8GH9 - chains A and D of the 4 polymer chains in the assembly; structure by electron microscopy, 3.80 A resolution.

== Chain A (and D) ==
Molecule: Calcium-activated potassium channel subunit alpha-1
From: Homo sapiens
Notes: chain D of this document is another copy of the same molecule, construct and numbering; everything in this record applies to it too
UniProt: Q12791 (KCMA1_HUMAN), isoform Q12791-5; residues 2-1056 here correspond to UniProt positions 67-1121 (UniProt number = residue number + 65)
Chain sequence (1072 residues; row label = number of the first residue in the row; numbers below 1 keep their minus sign (Met-15 is residue -15)):
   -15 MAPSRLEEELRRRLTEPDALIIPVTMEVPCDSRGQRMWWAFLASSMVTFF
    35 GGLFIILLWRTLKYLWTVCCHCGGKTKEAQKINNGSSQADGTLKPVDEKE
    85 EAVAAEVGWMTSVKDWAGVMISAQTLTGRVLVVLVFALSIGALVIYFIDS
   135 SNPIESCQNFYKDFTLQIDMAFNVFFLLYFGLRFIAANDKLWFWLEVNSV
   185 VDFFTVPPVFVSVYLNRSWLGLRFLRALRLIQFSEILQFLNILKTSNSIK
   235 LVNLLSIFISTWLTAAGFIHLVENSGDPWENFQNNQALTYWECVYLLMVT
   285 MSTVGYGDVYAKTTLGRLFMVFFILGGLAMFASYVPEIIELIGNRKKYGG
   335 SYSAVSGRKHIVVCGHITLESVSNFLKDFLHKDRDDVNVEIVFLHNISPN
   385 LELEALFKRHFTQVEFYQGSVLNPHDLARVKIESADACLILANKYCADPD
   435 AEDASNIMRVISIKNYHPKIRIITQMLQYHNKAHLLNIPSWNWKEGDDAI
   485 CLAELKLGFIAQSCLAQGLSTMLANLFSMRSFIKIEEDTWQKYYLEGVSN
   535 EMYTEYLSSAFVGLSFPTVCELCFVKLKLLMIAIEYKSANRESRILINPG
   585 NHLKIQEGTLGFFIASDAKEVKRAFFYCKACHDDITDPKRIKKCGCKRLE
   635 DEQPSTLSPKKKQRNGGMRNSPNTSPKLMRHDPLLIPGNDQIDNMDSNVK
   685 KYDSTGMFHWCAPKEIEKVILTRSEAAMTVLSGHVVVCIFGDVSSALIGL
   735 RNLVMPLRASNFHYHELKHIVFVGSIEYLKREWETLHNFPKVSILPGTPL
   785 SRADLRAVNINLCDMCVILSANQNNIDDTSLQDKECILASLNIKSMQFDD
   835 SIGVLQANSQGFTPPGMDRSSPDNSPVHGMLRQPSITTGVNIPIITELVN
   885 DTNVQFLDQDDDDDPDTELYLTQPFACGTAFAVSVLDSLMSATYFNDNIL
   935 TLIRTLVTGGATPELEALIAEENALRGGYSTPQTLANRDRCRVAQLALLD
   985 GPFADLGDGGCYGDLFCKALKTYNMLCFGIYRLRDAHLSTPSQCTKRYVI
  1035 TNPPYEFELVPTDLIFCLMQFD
Not modelled in the structure: -15 to 18, 34-92, 571-590, 614-682, 834-870, 959-963, 977-994 (chain D: -15 to 18, 34-95, 369-370, 571-576, 614-682, 834-870)
Differences from the reference sequence: expression tag (-15 to 1)
Swiss-Prot annotation at these positions:
  - region: Leu491 to Phe511 (Segment S7), Leu548 to Ile568 (Segment S8), Cys612 to His616 (Heme-binding motif)
  - motif: Thr287 to Tyr290 (Selectivity for potassium)
  - binding site (Mg(2+)): Glu374, Gln397, Glu399
  - lipidation (S-palmitoyl cysteine): Cys53, Cys54, Cys56

== How chain A and chain D interact ==
Contacting residue pairs (47; chain A residue first):
  Trp275(A) with Thr298(D)
  Tyr279(A) with Thr298(D); Arg301(D); Leu302(D), hydrophobic
  Leu280(A) with Arg301(D)
  Met282(A) with Val305(D), hydrophobic; Leu309(D), hydrophobic
  Val283(A) with Arg301(D)
  Ser286(A) with Ile308(D)
  Thr287(A) with Thr287(D)
  Val288(A) with Thr284(D); Thr287(D); Val288(D); Gly289(D)
  Gly289(A) with Gly289(D)
  Tyr290(A) with Leu280(D), hydrogen bond (side chain-backbone); Thr284(D), hydrogen bond; Gly289(D); Tyr290(D); Gly291(D); Val293(D); Tyr294(D), hydrophobic
  Asp292(A) with Tyr294(D); Arg301(D), salt bridge
  Leu784(A) with His468(D)
  Arg786(A) with Asn471(D), hydrogen bond; Glu955(D)
  Ala787(A) with Glu955(D), hydrogen bond (backbone-side chain)
  Arg790(A) with Glu955(D), salt bridge
  Leu815(A) with Ala438(D), hydrophobic
  Lys818(A) with Ala438(D); Ile441(D)
  Leu825(A) with Ile445(D), hydrophobic; Pro473(D)
  Asn826(A) with Asn471(D)
  Ser829(A) with Asn471(D); Pro473(D)
  Gln889(A) with Asn449(D)
  Phe890(A) with Ser446(D)
  Asp892(A) with Asn449(D)
  Gln893(A) with Asn449(D); Pro473(D)
  Asp897(A) with Pro408(D); Asn449(D)
  Asp898(A) with His409(D), salt bridge
  Pro899(A) with Pro408(D); His409(D)
Also at the interface, not in a pair above, chain A (29 interface residues in all): Leu822, Asp895
Also at the interface, not in a pair above, chain D (35 interface residues in all): Val283, Ala295, Leu406, Asn407, Asp437, Met442, Ile472, Ser474, Ala954

== Summary ==
29 residues of chain A and 35 residues of chain D are in contact; the contacts include 4 hydrogen bonds and 3
salt bridges. Polar pairs include Asp292(A)-Arg301(D), Arg790(A)-Glu955(D) and Asp898(A)-His409(D). From
UniProt: 3 Mg2+-binding residues on chain A.
Chain A and chain D are both Calcium-activated potassium channel subunit alpha-1 (Homo sapiens); the
structure, Cryo-EM structure of hSlo1 in total membrane vesicles, was determined by electron microscopy (same
publication as 8GHF and 8GHG).
